1MJU - chains L and H; structure by X-ray diffraction, 1.22 A resolution.

Chain L:
Protein: Immunoglobulin MS6-12
Organism: Mus musculus
Notes: fragment: Fab fragment, LIGHT CHAIN
Chain sequence (219 residues; numbered 1 to 214 plus 5 insertion-coded residues; the number before each row is that of its first residue; a row labelled like 27A-27E holds insertion residues (27A, then the next letters in order)):
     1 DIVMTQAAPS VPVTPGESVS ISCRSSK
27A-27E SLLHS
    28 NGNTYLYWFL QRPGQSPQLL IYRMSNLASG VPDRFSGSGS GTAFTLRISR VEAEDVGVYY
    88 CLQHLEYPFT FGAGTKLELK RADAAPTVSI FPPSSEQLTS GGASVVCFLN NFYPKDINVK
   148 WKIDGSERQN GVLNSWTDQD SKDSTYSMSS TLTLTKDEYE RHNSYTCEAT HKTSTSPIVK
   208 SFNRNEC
Disulfide bonds: Cys23-Cys88, Cys134-Cys194

Chain H:
Protein: Immunoglobulin MS6-12
Organism: Mus musculus
Notes: fragment: Fab fragment, HEAVY CHAIN
Chain sequence (227 residues; each row starts with the number of its first residue; note: 16 numbers in that range are skipped by the numbering (no residue carries them; nothing is unmodelled there); a row labelled like 82A-82C holds insertion residues (82A, then the next letters in order)):
     1 EVQLQQPGAE LVKPGASVKL SCKASGYTFT NYWINWVKQR PGQGLEWIGN IY
   52A P
    53 GSSYTHYNEK FKNKATLTVD TSSSTAYMQL
82A-82C SSL
    83 TSDDSAVYYC ANKLGWF
   101 PYWGQGTLVT VSAAKTTAPS VYPLAPVC
   131 GDTSGSSVTL GCLVKGYFPE PVTL
   157 TW
   162 NSGSLSSG
   171 VHTFPAVLQS
   183 DLYTLSSSVT VTSS
   198 TWP
   202 SQSIT
   208 CNVAHPASST KVDKKI
   226 EPRGPTIKPC PPCK
Unresolved in the structure: 131-136, 231-239
Modified / non-standard residues: Glu1 (pyroglutamic acid; PCA)
Disulfide bonds: Cys22-Cys92, Cys142-Cys208

How chain L and chain H interact:
Disulfides between the chains: Cys214(L)-Cys128(H)
Residue-residue contacts (70):
  Asp1(L) - Glu61(H)
  Asn30(L) - Trp98(H)
  Tyr32(L) - Trp98(H)  hydrophobic
  Tyr34(L) - Lys95(H)
  Tyr34(L) - Trp98(H)  hydrogen bond (side chain-backbone)
  Gln38(L) - Gln39(H)
  Gln38(L) - Tyr91(H)  hydrogen bond
  Gln42(L) - Tyr91(H)  hydrogen bond (backbone-side chain)
  Ser43(L) - Tyr91(H)
  Ser43(L) - Trp103(H)
  Ser43(L) - Gly104(H)
  Pro44(L) - Leu45(H)  hydrophobic
  Pro44(L) - Trp103(H)
  Tyr49(L) - Trp98(H)  hydrophobic
  Tyr49(L) - Phe99(H)  hydrophobic
  Arg50(L) - Trp98(H)
  Tyr87(L) - Gln39(H)  hydrogen bond
  Tyr87(L) - Gln43(H)
  Tyr87(L) - Gly44(H)
  Tyr87(L) - Leu45(H)  hydrophobic
  His91(L) - Lys95(H)  hydrogen bond
  His91(L) - Trp98(H)
  Tyr94(L) - Trp47(H)  hydrophobic
  Tyr94(L) - Asn50(H)  hydrogen bond
  Tyr94(L) - His58(H)  hydrogen bond
  Pro95(L) - Trp47(H)  hydrophobic
  Phe96(L) - Asn35(H)
  Phe96(L) - Trp47(H)
  Phe98(L) - Leu45(H)
  Ser116(L) - Thr139(H)
  Ile117(L) - Val127(H)
  Phe118(L) - Leu124(H)
  Phe118(L) - Ala125(H)
  Phe118(L) - Thr139(H)
  Pro119(L) - Val127(H)
  Pro119(L) - Arg228(H)  hydrogen bond (backbone-side chain)
  Pro120(L) - Arg228(H)  hydrogen bond (backbone-side chain)
  Ser121(L) - Tyr122(H)
  Ser121(L) - Pro123(H)
  Glu123(L) - Pro123(H)
  Glu123(L) - Lys221(H)  salt bridge
  Gln124(L) - Tyr122(H)
  Gln124(L) - Lys145(H)
  Ser127(L) - Tyr122(H)
  Ser131(L) - Leu143(H)
  Phe135(L) - Phe174(H)  hydrophobic
  Phe135(L) - Ser188(H)
  Phe135(L) - Ser189(H)
  Phe135(L) - Ser190(H)
  Asn137(L) - His172(H)
  Asn137(L) - Phe174(H)
  Asn137(L) - Ser190(H)  hydrogen bond
  Asn138(L) - His172(H)  hydrogen bond
  Leu160(L) - Val177(H)  hydrophobic
  Asn161(L) - Val177(H)
  Ser162(L) - Phe174(H)
  Ser162(L) - Pro175(H)  hydrogen bond (side chain-backbone)
  Trp163(L) - Pro175(H)
  Thr164(L) - Phe174(H)
  Asp167(L) - His172(H)
  Ser174(L) - His172(H)  hydrogen bond
  Ser174(L) - Phe174(H)
  Met175(L) - Phe174(H)
  Ser176(L) - Phe174(H)
  Ser176(L) - Ser188(H)  hydrogen bond
  Phe209(L) - Val127(H)  hydrophobic
  Glu213(L) - Cys128(H)
  Cys214(L) - Cys128(H)  disulfide
  Cys214(L) - Gly229(H)
  Cys214(L) - Pro230(H)
Other interface residues (no listed pair), chain L (46 interface residues in all): Phe36, Leu46, Ala100, Val133, Thr180
Other interface residues (no listed pair), chain H (46 interface residues in all): Trp33, Val37, Glu46, Asn60, Pro101, Val121, Pro126, Leu140, Gly141, Thr173, Gln179

In short:
The chain L/chain H interface involves 46 residues from each chain, with 1 disulfide bond, 14 hydrogen bonds
and 1 salt bridge. Polar contacts include Glu123(L)-Lys221(H), Tyr34(L)-Trp98(H) and Gln38(L)-Tyr91(H).
Chain L is Immunoglobulin MS6-12 and chain H is Immunoglobulin MS6-12, both from Mus musculus; the structure,
1.22 angstrom resolution crystal structure of the fab fragment of esterolytic antibody MS6-12, was determined
by X-ray diffraction (same publication as 1MH5, 1MIE, 1MJ7, 1MJ8 and 1MJJ).
